9H80 - chains M and A of the 13 polymer chains in the assembly; structure by electron microscopy, 2.50 A resolution.

[Chain M]
Molecule: PelB
Organism: Pseudomonas aeruginosa
Reference sequence: Q9HZE5 (Q9HZE5_PSEAE); residues 1-1193 here = UniProt positions 1-1193
Sequence (1193 residues; each row starts with the number of its first residue):
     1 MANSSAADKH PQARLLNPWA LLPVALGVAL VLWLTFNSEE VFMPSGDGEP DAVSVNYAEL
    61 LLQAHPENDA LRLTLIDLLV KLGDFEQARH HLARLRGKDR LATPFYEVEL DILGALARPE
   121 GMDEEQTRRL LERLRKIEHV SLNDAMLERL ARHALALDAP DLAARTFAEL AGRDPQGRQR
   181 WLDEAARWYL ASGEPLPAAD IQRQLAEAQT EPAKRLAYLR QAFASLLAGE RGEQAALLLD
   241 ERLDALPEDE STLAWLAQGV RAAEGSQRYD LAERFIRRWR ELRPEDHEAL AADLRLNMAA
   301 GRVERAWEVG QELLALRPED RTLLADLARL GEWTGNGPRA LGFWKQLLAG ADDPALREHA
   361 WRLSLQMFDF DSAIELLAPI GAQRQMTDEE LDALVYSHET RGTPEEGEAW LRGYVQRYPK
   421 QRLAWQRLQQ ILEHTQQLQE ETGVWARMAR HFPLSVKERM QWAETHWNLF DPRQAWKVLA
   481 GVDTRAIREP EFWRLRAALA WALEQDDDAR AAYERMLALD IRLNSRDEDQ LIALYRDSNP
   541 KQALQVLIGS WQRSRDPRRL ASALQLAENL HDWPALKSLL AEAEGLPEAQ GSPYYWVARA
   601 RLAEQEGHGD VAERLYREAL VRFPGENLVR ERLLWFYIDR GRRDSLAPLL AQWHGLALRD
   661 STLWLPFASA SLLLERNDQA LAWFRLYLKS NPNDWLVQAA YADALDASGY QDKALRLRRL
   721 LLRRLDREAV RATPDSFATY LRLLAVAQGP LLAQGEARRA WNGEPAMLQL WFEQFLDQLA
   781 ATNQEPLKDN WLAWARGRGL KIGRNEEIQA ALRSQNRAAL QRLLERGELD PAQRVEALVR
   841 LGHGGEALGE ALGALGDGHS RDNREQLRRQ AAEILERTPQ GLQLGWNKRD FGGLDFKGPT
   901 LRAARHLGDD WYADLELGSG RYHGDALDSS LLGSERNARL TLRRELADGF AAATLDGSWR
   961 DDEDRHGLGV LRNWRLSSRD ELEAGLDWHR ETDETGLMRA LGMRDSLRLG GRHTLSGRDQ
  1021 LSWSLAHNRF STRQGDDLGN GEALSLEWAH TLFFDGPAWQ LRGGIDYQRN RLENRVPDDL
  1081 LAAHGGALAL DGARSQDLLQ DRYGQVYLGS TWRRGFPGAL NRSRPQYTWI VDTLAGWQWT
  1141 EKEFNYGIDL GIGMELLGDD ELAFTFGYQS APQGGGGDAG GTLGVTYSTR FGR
Disordered / not traced: 1-802
Small-molecule neighbours:
  - phosphatidylethanolamine (PTY), molecule 1: Trp886, Lys897, Leu1162, Phe1164, Thr1165, Phe1166, Leu1183, Gly1184, Val1185
  - phosphatidylethanolamine (PTY), molecule 2: Asp948, Trp974, Leu976, Leu982, Ala984, Leu1009
  - phosphatidylethanolamine (PTY), molecule 3: Leu1015, Ser1016, Asp1019, Trp1048
  - phosphatidylethanolamine (PTY), molecule 4: Trp1048, His1050, Leu1061
  - phosphatidylethanolamine (PTY), molecule 5: Leu1052, Trp1059, Leu1061, Leu1108, Gly1109, Ser1110, Trp1112, Thr1133
  - phosphatidylethanolamine (PTY), molecule 6: Phe1053, Trp1059, Trp1112
  - phosphatidylethanolamine (PTY), molecule 7: Gly1056, Pro1057, Arg1114, Tyr1127, Trp1129, Ile1130, Val1131, Ile1148, Leu1150, Gly1151, Ile1152
  - phosphatidylethanolamine (PTY), molecule 8: Pro1057, Trp1112, Trp1129, Val1131, Thr1133
  - phosphatidylethanolamine (PTY), molecule 9: Glu1155, Leu1156, Leu1157
Reported in the primary citation:
  - contacts within the chain: Tyr922-Arg999, Glu935-Arg999
  - binding site for phosphatidylethanolamine: Leu1150, Ile1152, Phe1164, Phe1166
  - binding site for phosphatidylethanolamine: Lys897 (from molecular simulation)

[Chain A]
Molecule: PelC
Organism: Pseudomonas aeruginosa
Reference sequence: Q9HZE6 (Q9HZE6_PSEAE); residue numbers follow UniProt; this construct covers 1-172
Sequence (172 residues; row label = number of the first residue in the row):
     1 MQSIRCLALA AVALFMAGCS SFTSESATPL ARGAQWGLVP LLNYSQAPQA GERAEQILLS
    61 VLAEEGVRPR LYPAQPQGDL QLVDDRERQQ RALDWARQQK LAYVVTGSVE EWQYKNGLDG
   121 EPAVGVSLQV LEPASGRVLW STSGARAGWS RESLAGAAQK VLRELVGDLR LE
Disordered / not traced: 1-18
Small-molecule neighbours: phosphatidylethanolamine (PTY): Cys19, Ser20, Arg146, Ala147, Gly148, Trp149
Reported in the primary citation:
  - binding site for phosphatidylethanolamine: Trp149
  - mutagenesis - W149A: abolished binding to PelB (chain M)

[Chain M / chain A interface]
Residue-residue contacts (11):
  Leu848(M) - Leu118(A)  hydrophobic
  Arg905(M) - Leu118(A)
  Arg905(M) - Asp119(A)  salt bridge
  Phe1191(M) - Leu118(A)
  Gly1192(M) - Leu118(A)
  Arg1193(M) - Lys115(A)  hydrogen bond (side chain-backbone)
  Arg1193(M) - Asn116(A)
  Arg1193(M) - Gly117(A)
  Arg1193(M) - Leu118(A)  hydrogen bond (backbone-backbone)
  Arg1193(M) - Asp119(A)
  Arg1193(M) - Gly120(A)
Other interface residues (no listed pair), chain M (9 interface residues in all): Gly849, Leu852, Gln880, Thr1189
Other interface residues (no listed pair), chain A (9 interface residues in all): Tyr114, Ser150, Arg151
Interface features reported in the paper:
  - interface residues, chain A: Asp119(A)

[In short]
Chain M and chain A each contribute 9 residues to their interface, with 2 hydrogen bonds and 1 salt bridge.
Polar contacts include Arg905(M)-Asp119(A), Arg1193(M)-Lys115(A) and Arg1193(M)-Leu118(A). From the paper: a
binding site for phosphatidylethanolamine at Leu1150(M), Ile1152(M) and Trp149(A) among others; W149A of chain
A abolishes binding to PelB (chain M).
Here chain M is PelB and chain A is PelC, both from Pseudomonas aeruginosa. Entry 9H80 (Structure of the outer
membrane exopolysaccharide transporter PelBC) was determined by electron microscopy.
